7SCY - chains I and B of the 11 polymer chains in the assembly; structure by electron microscopy, 4.10 A resolution (low resolution: residue-level contacts below are approximate; hydrogen-bond / salt-bridge calls are withheld).

== Chain I ==
Molecule: 147-nt DNA strand
Sequence (147 nucleotides; numbered -73 to 73; the number before each row is that of its first residue; numbers below 1 keep their minus sign (DA-73 is residue -73)):
   -73 ATCGGATGTATATATCTGACACGTGCCTGGAGACTAGGGAGTAATCCCCT
   -23 TGGCGGTTAAAACGCGGGGGACAGCGCGTACGTGCGTTTAAGCGGTGCTA
    27 GAGCTGTCTACGACCAATTGAGCGGCCTCGGCACCGGGATTCTCGAT

== Chain B ==
Name: Histone H4
From: Homo sapiens
Reference sequence: P62805 (H4_HUMAN); residues 0-102 here correspond to UniProt positions 1-103 (UniProt number = residue number + 1)
Amino-acid sequence (106 residues; each row starts with the number of its first residue; numbers below 1 keep their minus sign (Gly-3 is residue -3)):
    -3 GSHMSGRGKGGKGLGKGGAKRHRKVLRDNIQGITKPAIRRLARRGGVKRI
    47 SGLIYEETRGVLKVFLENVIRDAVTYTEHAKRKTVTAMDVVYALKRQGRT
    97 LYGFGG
Unresolved in the structure: -3 to 24, 102
Construct notes: expression tag (-3 to -1)
Curated features (UniProtKB/Swiss-Prot):
  - DNA-binding region: Lys16 to Lys20
  - modified residue: Ser1 (N-acetylserine), Arg3 (Asymmetric dimethylarginine), Lys5 (N6-(2-hydroxyisobutyryl)lysine), Lys8 (N6-(2-hydroxyisobutyryl)lysine), Lys12 (N6-(2-hydroxyisobutyryl)lysine), Lys16 (N6-(2-hydroxyisobutyryl)lysine), Lys20 (N6,N6,N6-trimethyllysine), Lys31 (N6-(2-hydroxyisobutyryl)lysine), Lys44 (N6-(2-hydroxyisobutyryl)lysine), Ser47 (Phosphoserine), Tyr51 (Phosphotyrosine), Lys59 (N6-(2-hydroxyisobutyryl)lysine), Lys77 (N6-(2-hydroxyisobutyryl)lysine), Lys79 (N6-(2-hydroxyisobutyryl)lysine), Thr80 (Phosphothreonine), Tyr88 (Phosphotyrosine), Lys91 (N6-(2-hydroxyisobutyryl)lysine)
  - cross-link (Glycyl lysine isopeptide (Lys-Gly)): Lys12 (interchain with G-Cter in SUMO2), Lys20 (interchain with G-Cter in SUMO2), Lys31 (interchain with G-Cter in SUMO2), Lys59 (interchain with G-Cter in SUMO2), Lys79 (interchain with G-Cter in SUMO2), Lys91 (interchain with G-Cter in SUMO2)

== Interface between chain I and chain B ==
Residue-residue contacts (12):
  DC7(I) with Arg45(B); Ile46(B); Ser47(B); Gly48(B)
  DG8(I) with Arg35(B); Lys44(B); Arg45(B); Ile46(B)
  DG27(I) with Lys79(B)
  DA28(I) with Arg78(B); Lys79(B); Thr80(B)
Other interface residues (no listed pair), chain I (6 interface residues in all): DA6, DG29
Other interface residues (no listed pair), chain B (10 interface residues in all): Lys77

== Overview ==
The interface between chain I and chain B involves 6 residues on one side and 10 on the other. From UniProt: a
DNA-binding region on chain B.
Here chain I is a 147-nt DNA strand and chain B is Histone H4 (Homo sapiens). Entry 7SCY (Nuc147 bound to
single BRCT) was determined by electron microscopy, deposited together with 7SCZ.
